Entry 7VAV (electron microscopy, 2.80 A resolution); this record covers chains C and G of the 12 polymer chains in the assembly.

[Chain C]
Protein: V-type ATP synthase alpha chain
Organism: Thermus thermophilus HB8
Notes: EC 7.1.2.2
UniProtKB: Q56403 (VATA_THET8); numbering as in UniProt (aligned over 1-578)
Amino-acid sequence (578 residues; each row starts with the number of its first residue):
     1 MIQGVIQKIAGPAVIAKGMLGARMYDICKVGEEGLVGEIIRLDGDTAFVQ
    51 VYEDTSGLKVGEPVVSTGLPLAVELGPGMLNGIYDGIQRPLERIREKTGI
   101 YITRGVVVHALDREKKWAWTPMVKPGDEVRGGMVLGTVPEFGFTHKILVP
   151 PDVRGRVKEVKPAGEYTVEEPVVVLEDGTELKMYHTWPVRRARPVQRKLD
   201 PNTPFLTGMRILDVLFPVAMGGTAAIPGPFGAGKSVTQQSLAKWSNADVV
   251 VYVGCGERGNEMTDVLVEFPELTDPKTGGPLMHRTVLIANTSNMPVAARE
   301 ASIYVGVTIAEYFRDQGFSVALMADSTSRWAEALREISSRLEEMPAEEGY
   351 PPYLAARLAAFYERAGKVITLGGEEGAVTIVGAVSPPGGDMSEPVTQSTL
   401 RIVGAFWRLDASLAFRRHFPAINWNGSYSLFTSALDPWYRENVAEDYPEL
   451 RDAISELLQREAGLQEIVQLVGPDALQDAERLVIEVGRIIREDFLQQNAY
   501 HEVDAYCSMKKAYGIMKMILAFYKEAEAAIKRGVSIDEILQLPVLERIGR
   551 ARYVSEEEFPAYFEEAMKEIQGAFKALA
Differences from the reference sequence: conflict Ala-232 (Ser in Q56403), Ser-235 (Thr in Q56403)
Metal / ion sites: Mg2+: Ser-235, Glu-261 (together with ATP)
Small-molecule neighbours: ATP (adenosine-5'-triphosphate): Pro-229, Phe-230, Gly-231, Ala-232, Gly-233, Lys-234, Ser-235, Val-236, Glu-257, Arg-258, Glu-261, Phe-419, Pro-420, Gln-497, Asn-498, Ala-499, Tyr-500

[Chain G]
Protein: V-type ATP synthase subunit D
Organism: Thermus thermophilus HB8
UniProtKB: O87880 (VATD_THET8); numbering as in UniProt (aligned over 1-223)
Amino-acid sequence (223 residues; each row starts with the number of its first residue):
     1 MSQVSPTRMNLLQRRGQLRLAQKGVDLLKKKRDALVAEFFGLVREAMEAR
    51 KALDQAAKEAYAALLLAQAFDGPEVVAGAALGVPPLEGVEAEVENVWGSK
   101 VPRLKATFPDGALLSPVGTPAYTLEASRAFRRYAEALIRVANTETRLKKI
   151 GEEIKKTTRRVNALEQVVIPGIRAQIRFIQQVLEQREREDTFRLKRIKGK
   201 IEAREAEEEGGRPNPQVEIGAGL
Not modelled in the structure: 1-3, 210-223

[Chain C / chain G interface]
Pairs across the interface - 11 pairs, chain C then chain G:
  Glu-342(C) with Arg-196(G), hydrogen bond (backbone-side chain); Lys-200(G), salt bridge
  Glu-343(C) with Arg-196(G), hydrogen bond (backbone-side chain)
  Met-344(C) with Arg-196(G); Ile-197(G), hydrophobic
  Pro-345(C) with Arg-193(G), hydrogen bond (backbone-side chain)
  Ala-346(C) with Arg-193(G), hydrogen bond (backbone-side chain)
  Glu-348(C) with Glu-189(G), hydrogen bond (backbone-side chain)
  Gln-469(C) with Val-167(G)
  Leu-470(C) with Arg-159(G)
  Val-471(C) with Arg-159(G)
Also at the interface, not in a pair above, chain C (11 interface residues in all): Glu-347, Asp-390
Also at the interface, not in a pair above, chain G (10 interface residues in all): Phe-178, Gln-185, Phe-192

[Summary]
11 residues of chain C and 10 residues of chain G are in contact, with 5 hydrogen bonds and 1 salt bridge.
Among the polar pairs are Glu-342(C)/Lys-200(G), Glu-342(C)/Arg-196(G) and Glu-343(C)/Arg-196(G). Bound to
chain C: ATP. The Mg2+ site is built by Ser-235(C) and Glu-261(C).
Here chain C is V-type ATP synthase alpha chain and chain G is V-type ATP synthase subunit D, both from
Thermus thermophilus HB8. Entry 7VAV (V1EG of V/A-ATPase from Thermus thermophilus at low ATP concentration,
state3) was determined by electron microscopy together with 7VAI, 7VAJ, 7VAK, 7VAL, 7VAM, 7VAN and 11 further
entries from the same study.
